PDB entry 7FJN | electron microscopy, 3.25 A resolution | chains A and B of the 7 polymer chains in the assembly

== Chain A (and B) ==
Name: Spike glycoprotein, Envelope glycoprotein
Source organism: Severe acute respiratory syndrome coronavirus 2
Notes: chain B of this document is another copy of the same molecule, construct and numbering; everything in this record applies to it too
Reference sequence: chimeric construct of P0DTC2, M1E1E4: residues 16-1208 from P0DTC2 (SPIKE_SARS2) positions 16-1208 (same numbers); residues 1211-1238 from M1E1E4 positions 1-28 (UniProt number = residue number - 1210)
Sequence (1280 residues; row label = number of the first residue in the row; note: 3 numbers in that range are skipped by the numbering (no residue carries them; nothing is unmodelled there)):
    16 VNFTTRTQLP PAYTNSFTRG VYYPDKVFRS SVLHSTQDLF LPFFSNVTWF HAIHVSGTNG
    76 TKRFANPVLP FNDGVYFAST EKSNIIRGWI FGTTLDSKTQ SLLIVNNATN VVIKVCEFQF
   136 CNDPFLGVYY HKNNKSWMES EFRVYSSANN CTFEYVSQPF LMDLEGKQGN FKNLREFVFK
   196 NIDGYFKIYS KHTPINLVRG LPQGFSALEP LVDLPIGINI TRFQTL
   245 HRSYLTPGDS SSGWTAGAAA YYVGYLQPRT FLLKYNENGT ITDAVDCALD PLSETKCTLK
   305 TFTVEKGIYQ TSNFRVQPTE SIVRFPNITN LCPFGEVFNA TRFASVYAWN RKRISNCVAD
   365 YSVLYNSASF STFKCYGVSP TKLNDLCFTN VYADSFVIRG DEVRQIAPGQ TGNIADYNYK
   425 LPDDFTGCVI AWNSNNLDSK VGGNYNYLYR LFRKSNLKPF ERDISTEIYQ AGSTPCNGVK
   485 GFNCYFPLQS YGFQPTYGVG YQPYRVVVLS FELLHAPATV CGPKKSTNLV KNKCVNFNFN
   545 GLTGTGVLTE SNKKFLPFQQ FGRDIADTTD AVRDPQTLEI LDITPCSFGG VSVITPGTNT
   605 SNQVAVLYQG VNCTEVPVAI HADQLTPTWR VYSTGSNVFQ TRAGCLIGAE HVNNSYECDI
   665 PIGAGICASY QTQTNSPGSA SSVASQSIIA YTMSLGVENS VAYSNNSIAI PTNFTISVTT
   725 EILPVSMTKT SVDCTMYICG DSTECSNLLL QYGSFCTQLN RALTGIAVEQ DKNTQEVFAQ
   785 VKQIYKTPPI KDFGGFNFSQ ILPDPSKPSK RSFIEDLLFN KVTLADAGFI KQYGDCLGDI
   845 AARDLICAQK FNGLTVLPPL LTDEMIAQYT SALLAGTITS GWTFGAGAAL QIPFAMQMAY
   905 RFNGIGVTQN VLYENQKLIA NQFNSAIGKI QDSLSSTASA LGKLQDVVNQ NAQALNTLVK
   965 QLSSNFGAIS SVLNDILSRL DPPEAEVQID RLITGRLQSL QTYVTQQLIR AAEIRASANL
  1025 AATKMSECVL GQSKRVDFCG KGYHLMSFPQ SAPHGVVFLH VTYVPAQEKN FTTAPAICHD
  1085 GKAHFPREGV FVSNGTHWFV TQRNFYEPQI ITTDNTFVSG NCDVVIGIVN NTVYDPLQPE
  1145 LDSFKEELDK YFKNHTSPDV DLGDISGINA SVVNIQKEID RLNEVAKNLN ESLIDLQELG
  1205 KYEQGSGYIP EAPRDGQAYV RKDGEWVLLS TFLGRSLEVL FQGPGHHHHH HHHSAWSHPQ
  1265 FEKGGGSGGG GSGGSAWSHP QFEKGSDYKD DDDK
Disordered / not traced: 16-26, 67-80, 144-164, 173-185, 245-262, 621-640, 677-688, 812, 828-853, 1148-1298
Disulfides: Cys336-Cys361, Cys379-Cys432, Cys391-Cys525, Cys480-Cys488, Cys617-Cys649, Cys1082-Cys1126
Glycans and other covalent adducts: N-acetylglucosamine (NAG) linked to Asn282, Asn616, Asn657, Asn709, Asn717, Asn801, Asn1074, Asn1134
Construct notes: variant Phe18 (Leu in P0DTC2), Ala80 (Asp in P0DTC2), Gly215 (Asp in P0DTC2), Asn417 (Lys in P0DTC2), Lys484 (Glu in P0DTC2), Tyr501 (Asn in P0DTC2), Gly614 (Asp in P0DTC2), Val701 (Ala in P0DTC2); engineered mutation Thr305 (Ser in P0DTC2), Gly682 (Arg in P0DTC2), Ser683 (Arg in P0DTC2), Ser685 (Arg in P0DTC2), Pro986 (Lys in P0DTC2), Pro987 (Val in P0DTC2); linker (1209-1210); expression tag (1239-1298)
Curated features (UniProtKB/Swiss-Prot):
  - region: Asn280 to Cys301 (Putative superantigen), Arg403 to Asp405 (Integrin-binding motif), Asn448 to Phe456 (Immunodominant HLA epitope recognized by the CD8+), Pro681, Ala684 (Putative superantigen), Ser816 to Tyr837 (Fusion peptide 1), Lys835 to Phe855 (Fusion peptide 2), Asp1163 to Glu1202 (Heptad repeat 2)
  - site: Arg815, Ser816 (Cleavage)
  - glycosylation: Asn17 (N-linked (GlcNAc...) (complex) asparagine), Asn61 (N-linked (GlcNAc...) (hybrid) asparagine), Asn74 (N-linked (GlcNAc...) (complex) asparagine), Asn122 (N-linked (GlcNAc...) (hybrid) asparagine), Asn149 (N-linked (GlcNAc...) (complex) asparagine), Asn165 (N-linked (GlcNAc...) (complex) asparagine), Asn234 (N-linked (GlcNAc...) (high mannose) asparagine), Asn282 (N-linked (GlcNAc...) (complex) asparagine), Thr323 (O-linked (GalNAc) threonine), Ser325 (O-linked (HexNAc...) serine), Asn331 (N-linked (GlcNAc...) (complex) asparagine), Asn343 (N-linked (GlcNAc...) (complex) asparagine), Asn603 (N-linked (GlcNAc...) (hybrid) asparagine), Asn616 (N-linked (GlcNAc...) (complex) asparagine), Asn657 (N-linked (GlcNAc...) (complex) asparagine), Thr676 (O-linked (GlcNAc...) threonine), Thr678 (O-linked (GlcNAc...) threonine), Asn709 (N-linked (GlcNAc...) (high mannose) asparagine), Asn717 (N-linked (GlcNAc...) (hybrid) asparagine), Asn801 (N-linked (GlcNAc...) (hybrid) asparagine) and 6 more in UniProt

== Chain A / chain B interface ==
Residue-residue contacts (148):
  Gln314(A) with Ser735(B)
  Asn317(A) with Asp737(B), hydrogen bond
  Arg319(A) with Asp737(B), salt bridge; Met740(B), hydrogen bond; Asp745(B), salt bridge
  Asn360(A) with Glu169(B)
  His519(A) with Tyr200(B), hydrogen bond (backbone-side chain)
  Ala520(A) with Tyr200(B); Pro230(B)
  Pro521(A) with Tyr200(B), hydrophobic; Pro230(B), hydrophobic
  Thr547(A) with Asn978(B), hydrogen bond
  Lys558(A) with Phe43(B); Asn282(B)
  Phe559(A) with Phe43(B), hydrophobic
  Leu560(A) with Tyr38(B); Gly283(B); Thr284(B)
  Phe562(A) with Tyr38(B), hydrophobic; Lys41(B); Glu224(B); Pro225(B), hydrophobic
  Gln563(A) with Lys41(B); Val42(B), hydrogen bond (side chain-backbone); Phe43(B); Gly283(B), hydrogen bond (side chain-backbone)
  Gln564(A) with Lys41(B), hydrogen bond (backbone-backbone)
  Phe565(A) with Lys41(B); Val42(B); Phe43(B), hydrogen bond (backbone-backbone)
  Gly566(A) with Phe43(B)
  Arg567(A) with Phe43(B), hydrogen bond (backbone-backbone)
  Ile569(A) with Val47(B), hydrophobic
  Ala570(A) with Val963(B)
  Thr572(A) with Lys854(B), hydrogen bond (side chain-backbone); Asn856(B), hydrogen bond
  Phe592(A) with Met740(B), hydrophobic; Phe855(B); Leu858(B); Thr859(B)
  Gln613(A) with Leu861(B)
  Pro665(A) with Leu864(B), hydrophobic
  Ile666(A) with Leu864(B)
  Gly667(A) with Pro863(B); Leu864(B)
  Ala668(A) with Pro862(B); Pro863(B), hydrogen bond (backbone-backbone); Leu864(B); Thr866(B)
  Gly669(A) with Leu864(B), hydrogen bond (backbone-backbone); Thr866(B); Met869(B)
  Ile670(A) with Leu864(B)
  Thr696(A) with Met869(B)
  Met697(A) with Leu865(B), hydrophobic; Met869(B)
  Leu699(A) with Ile788(B), hydrophobic; Leu865(B), hydrophobic; Met869(B); Gln872(B); Tyr873(B)
  Gly700(A) with Ile788(B)
  Val701(A) with Gln787(B); Ile788(B), hydrogen bond (backbone-backbone)
  Glu702(A) with Ile788(B); Lys790(B), salt bridge
  Asn703(A) with Gln787(B), hydrogen bond; Ile788(B), hydrogen bond (backbone-backbone); Tyr789(B); Lys790(B), hydrogen bond (backbone-backbone)
  Val705(A) with Tyr789(B), hydrophobic; Thr883(B); Gln895(B)
  Ala706(A) with Gln895(B)
  Tyr707(A) with Asp796(B), hydrogen bond (side chain-backbone); Phe797(B); Thr883(B); Ile896(B); Pro897(B), hydrophobic; Phe898(B), hydrogen bond (side chain-backbone)
  Ser708(A) with Pro897(B)
  Asn709(A) with Asp796(B), hydrogen bond; Pro897(B)
  Asn710(A) with Pro897(B)
  Ser711(A) with Gln895(B), hydrogen bond; Ile896(B); Pro897(B)
  Ile712(A) with Gln895(B); Ile896(B), hydrophobic; Tyr904(B)
  Ala713(A) with Leu894(B); Gln895(B), hydrogen bond (backbone-backbone)
  Pro715(A) with Leu894(B), hydrophobic
  Thr961(A) with Ser758(B); Gln762(B); Arg765(B)
  Gln965(A) with Tyr756(B), hydrogen bond (side chain-backbone); Gly757(B); Ser758(B), hydrogen bond (side chain-backbone); Phe759(B)
  Ser968(A) with Gln755(B); Gly757(B)
  Asn969(A) with Gln755(B), hydrogen bond (backbone-backbone)
  Phe970(A) with Gln755(B), hydrogen bond (backbone-backbone)
  Gly971(A) with Gln755(B), hydrogen bond (backbone-side chain)
  Gln1002(A) with Gln1005(B), hydrogen bond
  Ser1003(A) with Phe759(B)
  Thr1006(A) with Phe759(B); Gln1005(B)
  Thr1009(A) with Thr1009(B)
  Gln1010(A) with Gln762(B)
  Ile1013(A) with Leu1012(B), hydrophobic; Ile1013(B), hydrophobic
  Glu1017(A) with Arg1019(B)
  Arg1039(A) with Thr1027(B); Glu1031(B), salt bridge; Arg1039(B)
  Val1040(A) with Ser1030(B); Leu1034(B); Gly1035(B)
  Lys1045(A) with Lys786(B); Gly889(B)
  Gly1046(A) with Ala890(B), hydrogen bond (backbone-backbone)
  Tyr1047(A) with Trp886(B); Ala890(B), hydrophobic
  Val1068(A) with Ala890(B)
  Glu1072(A) with Leu894(B)
  Asn1074(A) with Gln895(B), hydrogen bond
  Thr1077(A) with Pro897(B); Met900(B)
  Pro1079(A) with Tyr917(B), hydrophobic
  Phe1089(A) with Asn914(B); Tyr917(B), hydrophobic
  Pro1090(A) with Gln913(B)
  Glu1092(A) with Asn907(B), hydrogen bond
  Val1094(A) with Met900(B), hydrophobic; Tyr904(B)
  Arg1107(A) with Tyr904(B); Gln913(B)
  Phe1121(A) with Thr912(B); Asn914(B)
  Ser1123(A) with Asn914(B), hydrogen bond; Glu918(B), hydrogen bond
  Gly1124(A) with Glu918(B)
  Val1128(A) with Glu918(B)
  Ile1130(A) with Gln920(B); Lys921(B)
  Leu1141(A) with Leu1141(B), hydrophobic
Other interface residues (no listed pair), chain A (91 interface residues in all): Arg357, Lys557, Asp571, Pro589, Ala647, Cys671, Ser704, Gln957, Asp1041, Pro1069, Ala1078, Val1129
Other interface residues (no listed pair), chain B (99 interface residues in all): Asp40, Arg44, Ser45, His49, Cys166, Thr167, Ile231, Asn764, Ala766, Gln784, Pro792, Gly798, Gly857, Phe888, Gly891, Ala892, Ala893, Asn960, Lys964, Glu1111, Glu1144

== Overview ==
Chain A and chain B form an interface of 91 and 99 residues respectively, with 33 hydrogen bonds and 4 salt
bridges. Among the polar pairs are Arg319(A)-Asp737(B), Arg319(A)-Asp745(B) and Glu702(A)-Lys790(B).
Both chains are Spike glycoprotein, Envelope glycoprotein (Severe acute respiratory syndrome coronavirus 2).
Entry 7FJN (Cryo-EM structure of South African (B.1.351) SARS-CoV-2 spike glycoprotein in complex with two T6
Fab) was determined by electron microscopy, deposited together with 7FJS and 7FJO.
